3NCH - chains A and C of the 4 polymer chains in the assembly; structure by X-ray diffraction, 2.88 A resolution.

Chain A (and C):
Protein: Glycogen [starch] synthase isoform 2
Source organism: Saccharomyces cerevisiae
Notes: EC 2.4.1.11; chain C of this document is another copy of the same molecule, construct and numbering; everything in this record applies to it too
UniProt: P27472 (GYS2_YEAST); residues 1-705 here = UniProt positions 1-705
Amino-acid sequence (725 residues; row label = number of the first residue in the row; numbers below 1 keep their minus sign (Met-19 is residue -19)):
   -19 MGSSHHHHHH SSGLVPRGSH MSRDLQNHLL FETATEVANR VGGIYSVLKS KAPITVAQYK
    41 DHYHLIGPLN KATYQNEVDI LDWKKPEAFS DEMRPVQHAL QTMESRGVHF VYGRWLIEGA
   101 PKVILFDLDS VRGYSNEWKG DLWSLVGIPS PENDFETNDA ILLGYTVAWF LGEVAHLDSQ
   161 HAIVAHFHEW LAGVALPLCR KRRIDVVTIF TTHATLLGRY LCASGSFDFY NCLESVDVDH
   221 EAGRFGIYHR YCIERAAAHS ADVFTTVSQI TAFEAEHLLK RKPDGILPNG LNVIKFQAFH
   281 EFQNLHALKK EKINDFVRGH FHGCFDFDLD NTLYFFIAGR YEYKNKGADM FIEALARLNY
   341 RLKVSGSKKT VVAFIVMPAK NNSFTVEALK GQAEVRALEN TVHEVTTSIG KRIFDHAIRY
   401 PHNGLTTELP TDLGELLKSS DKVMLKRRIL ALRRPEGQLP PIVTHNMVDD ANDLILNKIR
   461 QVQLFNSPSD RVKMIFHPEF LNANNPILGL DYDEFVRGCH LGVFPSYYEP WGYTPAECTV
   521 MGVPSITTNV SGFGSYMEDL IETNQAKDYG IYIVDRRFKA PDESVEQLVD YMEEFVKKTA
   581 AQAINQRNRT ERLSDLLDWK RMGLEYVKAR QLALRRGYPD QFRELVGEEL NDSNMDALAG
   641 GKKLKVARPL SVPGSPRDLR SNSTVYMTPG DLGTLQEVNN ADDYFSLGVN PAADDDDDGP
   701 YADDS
Unresolved in the structure: -19 to 1, 206-207, 278-284, 402-414, 541-545, 640-705 (chain C: -19 to 1, 206-207, 278-283, 402-413, 541-545, 640-705)
Construct notes: expression tag (-19 to 0); engineered mutation Ala580 (Arg in P27472), Ala581 (Arg in P27472), Ala583 (Arg in P27472)
From the paper describing this entry:
  - allosteric site: Arg587
  - mutagenesis - R587A/R589A/R592A: decreased catalytic activity
  - mutagenesis - R589A/R592A: decreased catalytic activity on absence of glucose-6-phosphate
  - mutagenesis - R589A/R592A: unchanged catalytic activity on glucose-6-phosphate
  - post-translational modification sites: Thr668 (citing earlier work)

Chain A / chain C interface:
Contacting residue pairs - 37 pairs, chain A then chain C:
  Arg298(A) - Phe394(C)
  Arg298(A) - Ile398(C)
  Phe305(A) - Ile398(C)
  Phe305(A) - Arg399(C)  hydrogen bond (backbone-side chain)
  Phe307(A) - Arg399(C)  hydrogen bond (backbone-side chain)
  Val375(A) - Ile398(C)  hydrophobic
  Leu378(A) - Phe394(C)  hydrophobic
  Leu378(A) - Ala397(C)  hydrophobic
  Glu379(A) - Phe394(C)
  Val382(A) - Gly390(C)
  Val382(A) - Phe394(C)  hydrophobic
  Thr386(A) - Thr386(C)
  Thr386(A) - Gly390(C)
  Ile389(A) - Ile389(C)  hydrophobic
  Gly390(A) - Val382(C)
  Gly390(A) - Thr386(C)
  Ile393(A) - Val382(C)  hydrophobic
  Ile393(A) - Thr386(C)
  Ile393(A) - Leu425(C)  hydrophobic
  Phe394(A) - Arg298(C)
  Phe394(A) - Leu378(C)  hydrophobic
  Phe394(A) - Glu379(C)
  Ala397(A) - Leu378(C)  hydrophobic
  Ala397(A) - Ile429(C)  hydrophobic
  Ala397(A) - Leu432(C)
  Ile398(A) - Arg298(C)
  Ile398(A) - Phe305(C)
  Ile398(A) - Val375(C)  hydrophobic
  Arg399(A) - Phe305(C)
  Arg399(A) - Phe307(C)  hydrogen bond (side chain-backbone)
  Arg399(A) - Asp308(C)  salt bridge
  Tyr400(A) - Ile429(C)  hydrophobic
  Glu415(A) - Gly414(C)
  Leu425(A) - Ile393(C)  hydrophobic
  Ile429(A) - Ala397(C)  hydrophobic
  Ile429(A) - Tyr400(C)  hydrophobic
  Leu432(A) - Ala397(C)
Also at the interface, not in a pair above, chain A (23 interface residues in all): Asp308, Val385, Pro401
Also at the interface, not in a pair above, chain C (25 interface residues in all): Gly303, Leu309, Val385, His396

Overview:
Chain A and chain C form an interface of 23 and 25 residues respectively; the contacts include 3 hydrogen
bonds and 1 salt bridge. Among the polar pairs are Arg399(A)-Asp308(C), Phe305(A)-Arg399(C) and
Phe307(A)-Arg399(C). The paper reports that R587A/R589A/R592A of chain A reduce catalytic activity; an
allosteric site at Arg587(A).
Both chains are Glycogen [starch] synthase isoform 2 (Saccharomyces cerevisiae). Entry 3NCH (Yeast Glycogen
Synthase (Gsy2p) Basal State Conformation) was determined by X-ray diffraction together with 3NAZ, 3NB0 and
3O3C from the same study.
